PDB entry 8V1S | electron microscopy, 3.26 A resolution | chains A and T of the 4 polymer chains in the assembly

Chain A:
Name: DNA polymerase
Organism: Human alphaherpesvirus 1 strain KOS
Notes: EC 2.7.7.7
Reference sequence: H9E937 (H9E937_HHV1); numbering as in UniProt (aligned over 43-1235)
Amino-acid sequence (1199 residues; each row starts with the number of its first residue):
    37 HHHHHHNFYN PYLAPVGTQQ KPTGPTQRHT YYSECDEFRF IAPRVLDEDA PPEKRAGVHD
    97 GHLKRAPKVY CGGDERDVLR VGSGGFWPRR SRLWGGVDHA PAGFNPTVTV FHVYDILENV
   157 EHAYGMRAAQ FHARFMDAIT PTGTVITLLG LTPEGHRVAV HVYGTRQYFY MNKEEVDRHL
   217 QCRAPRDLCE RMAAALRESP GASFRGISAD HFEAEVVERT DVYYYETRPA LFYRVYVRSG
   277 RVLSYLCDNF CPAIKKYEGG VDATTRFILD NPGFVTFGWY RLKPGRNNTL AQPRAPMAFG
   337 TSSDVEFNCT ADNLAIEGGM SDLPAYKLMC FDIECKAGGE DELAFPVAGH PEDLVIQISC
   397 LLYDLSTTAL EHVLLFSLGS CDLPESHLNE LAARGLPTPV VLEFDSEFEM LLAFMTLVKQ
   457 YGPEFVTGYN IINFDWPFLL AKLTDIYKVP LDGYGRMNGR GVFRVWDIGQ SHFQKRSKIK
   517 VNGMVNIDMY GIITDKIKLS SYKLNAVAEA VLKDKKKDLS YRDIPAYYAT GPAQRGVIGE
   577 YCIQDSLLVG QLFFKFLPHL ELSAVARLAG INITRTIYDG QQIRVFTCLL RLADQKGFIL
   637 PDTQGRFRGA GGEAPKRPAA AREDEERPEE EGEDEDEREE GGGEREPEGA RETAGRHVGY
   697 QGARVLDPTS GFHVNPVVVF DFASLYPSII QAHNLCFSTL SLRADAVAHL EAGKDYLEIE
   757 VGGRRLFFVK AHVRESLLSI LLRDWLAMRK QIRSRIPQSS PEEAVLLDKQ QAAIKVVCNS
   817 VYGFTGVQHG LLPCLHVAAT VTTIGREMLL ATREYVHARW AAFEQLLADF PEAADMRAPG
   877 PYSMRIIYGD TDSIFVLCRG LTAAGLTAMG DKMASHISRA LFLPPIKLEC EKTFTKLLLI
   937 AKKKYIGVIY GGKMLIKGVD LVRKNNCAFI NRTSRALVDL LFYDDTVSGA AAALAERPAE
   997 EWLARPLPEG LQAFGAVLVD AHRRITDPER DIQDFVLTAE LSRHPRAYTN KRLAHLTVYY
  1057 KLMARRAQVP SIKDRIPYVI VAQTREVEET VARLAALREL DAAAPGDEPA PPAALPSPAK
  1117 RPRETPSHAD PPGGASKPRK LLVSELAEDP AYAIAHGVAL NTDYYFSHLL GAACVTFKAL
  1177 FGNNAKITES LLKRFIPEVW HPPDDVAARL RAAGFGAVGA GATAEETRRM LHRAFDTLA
Disordered / not traced: 37-59, 504-508, 649-696, 1099-1130
Sequence notes: expression tag (37-42)
Bound ions: Mg2+: Asp368, Tyr465, Asp471
What the authors report for this chain:
  - catalytic residues: Asp368, Asp581

Chain T:
Molecule: Template DNA
Sequence (50 nucleotides; each row starts with the number of its first residue; numbers below 1 keep their minus sign (DC-17 is residue -17)):
   -17 CACACACACA CACACACAGA TCCCCGGGTA CCGAGCTCGA ATTCGTAATC
Disordered / not traced: -17 to -7, 27-32

How chain A and chain T interact:
Contacting residue pairs (32; chain A residue first):
  Ser239(A) with DA-4(T), sugar contact
  Arg241(A) with DC-5(T), salt bridge to the phosphate; DA-4(T), phosphate contact
  Arg277(A) with DA-4(T), salt bridge to the phosphate; DC-3(T), phosphate contact; DA-2(T), base contact
  Asp284(A) with DA0(T), base contact
  Arg496(A) with DC-5(T), base contact; DC-3(T), salt bridge to the phosphate; DA-2(T), salt bridge to the phosphate
  Arg500(A) with DA-2(T), sugar contact; DC-1(T), phosphate contact
  Trp502(A) with DC-1(T), hydrogen bond to the phosphate; DA0(T), phosphate contact
  Phe509(A) with DA2(T), sugar contact
  Lys511(A) with DA2(T), base contact
  Arg512(A) with DG1(T), hydrogen bond to the base; DA2(T), base contact
  Lys514(A) with DA0(T), salt bridge to the phosphate
  Arg642(A) with DA0(T), phosphate contact; DG1(T), salt bridge to the phosphate
  Gly645(A) with DA0(T), phosphate contact
  Ala646(A) with DA0(T), hydrogen bond to the phosphate; DG1(T), phosphate contact
  Gly647(A) with DC-1(T), sugar contact
  Asn1046(A) with DG9(T), sugar contact
  Arg1048(A) with DG9(T), phosphate contact
  Leu1138(A) with DG9(T), phosphate contact
  Ser1140(A) with DG9(T), hydrogen bond to the phosphate
  Tyr1160(A) with DG8(T), hydrogen bond to the phosphate
  His1164(A) with DC7(T), phosphate contact; DG8(T), salt bridge to the phosphate
Also at the interface, not in a pair above, chain A (27 interface residues in all): His158, Ala238, Ser280, Val823, Gln824, Leu1049

Summary:
27 residues of chain A face 11 of chain T across their interface; the contacts include 5 hydrogen bonds and 7
salt bridges. Polar pairs include Arg512(A)-DG1(T), Trp502(A)-DC-1(T) and Ala646(A)-DA0(T). Asp368(A),
Tyr465(A) and Asp471(A) form the Mg2+ site. From the paper: catalytic residues Asp368(A) and Asp581(A).
Here chain A is DNA polymerase (Human alphaherpesvirus 1 strain KOS) and chain T is Template DNA. Entry 8V1S
(Herpes simplex virus 1 polymerase holoenzyme bound to mismatched DNA in editing conformation) was determined
by electron microscopy together with 8EXX, 8V1Q, 8V1R and 8V1T from the same study.
